Entry 7C4P (X-ray diffraction, 2.00 A resolution); this record covers chains A and C of the 3 polymer chains in the assembly.

Chain A:
Molecule: Telomere repeat factor a
Source organism: Danio rerio
UniProtKB: Q8JGS4 (Q8JGS4_DANRE); numbering as in UniProt (aligned over 520-574)
Chain sequence (55 residues; each row starts with the number of its first residue):
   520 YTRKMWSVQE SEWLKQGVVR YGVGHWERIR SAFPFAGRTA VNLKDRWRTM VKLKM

Chain C:
Molecule: 12-nt DNA strand
Sequence (12 nucleotides; each row starts with the number of its first residue):
     1 TTAGGGTTAG GG

Interface between chain A and chain C:
Residue-residue contacts (21; chain A residue first):
  Tyr-520(A) with DG10(C), phosphate contact
  Thr-521(A) with DG10(C), phosphate contact
  Arg-522(A) with DT8(C), hydrogen bond to the base; DA9(C), hydrogen bond to the sugar; DG10(C), hydrogen bond to the phosphate
  Met-524(A) with DG12(C), phosphate contact
  Gly-543(A) with DT2(C), sugar contact; DA3(C), phosphate contact
  His-544(A) with DT2(C), phosphate contact
  Trp-545(A) with DT2(C), hydrogen bond to the phosphate; DA3(C), hydrogen bond to the phosphate
  Glu-546(A) with DT2(C), hydrogen bond to the phosphate
  Ala-559(A) with DT2(C), phosphate contact
  Val-560(A) with DT2(C), base contact
  Lys-563(A) with DA3(C), base contact; DG4(C), hydrogen bond to the base; DG5(C), base contact
  Asp-564(A) with DG5(C), base contact
  Arg-567(A) with DG4(C), base contact; DG5(C), hydrogen bond to the base; DG6(C), hydrogen bond to the base
Also at the interface, not in a pair above, chain C (12 interface residues in all): DT1, DT7, DG11

In short:
The interface between chain A and chain C involves 13 residues on one side and 12 on the other, with 9
hydrogen bonds. Among the polar pairs are Arg-522(A)/DT8(C), Lys-563(A)/DG4(C) and Arg-567(A)/DG5(C).
Here chain A is Telomere repeat factor a (Danio rerio) and chain C is a 12-nt DNA strand. Entry 7C4P (Crystal
structure of DBD plasma treated zebrafish TRF2 myb-domain complexed with DNA) was determined by X-ray
diffraction.
